PDB entry 8CF6 | X-ray diffraction, 1.34 A resolution | chains B and C of the 3 polymer chains in the assembly

== Chain B (and C) ==
Molecule: Rsl-R5
Organism: Ralstonia solanacearum
Notes: chain C of this document is another copy of the same molecule, construct and numbering; everything in this record applies to it too
Amino-acid sequence (90 residues; row label = number of the first residue in the row):
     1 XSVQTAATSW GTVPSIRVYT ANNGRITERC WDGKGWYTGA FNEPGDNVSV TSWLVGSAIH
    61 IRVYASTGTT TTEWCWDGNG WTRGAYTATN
Modified positions: SNM (N,N-dimethyl-L-serine) at position 1; K34 (N-dimethyl-lysine; MLY)
Ligand contacts:
  - methyl alpha-L-fucopyranoside (MFU), molecule 1: W10, R17, Y19, E28, C30, Y37, G39, A40, F41, I59, I61, W76, W81
  - methyl alpha-L-fucopyranoside (MFU), molecule 2: P14, I16, W31, W36
  - methyl alpha-L-fucopyranoside (MFU), molecule 3: W53, R62, Y64, E73, C75, G84, A85, Y86
  - QQ7 (cucurbit[7]uril): D32, K34, G35, Y37

== Interface between chain B and chain C ==
Contacting residue pairs (41):
  SNM_1(B) with D46(C); G68(C)
  S2(B) with D46(C), hydrogen bond; S66(C); T67(C); G68(C), hydrogen bond (side chain-backbone)
  V3(B) with N47(C); S66(C); G68(C), hydrogen bond (backbone-backbone); T69(C); T71(C)
  Q4(B) with N47(C)
  T5(B) with N47(C), hydrogen bond (backbone-side chain); S49(C), hydrogen bond; Y64(C); S66(C); T71(C)
  A6(B) with S49(C)
  A7(B) with S49(C); V50(C); Y64(C), hydrophobic
  T8(B) with T51(C)
  S9(B) with T51(C), hydrogen bond; S52(C); W53(C)
  G11(B) with W53(C)
  T12(B) with L54(C)
  P14(B) with W53(C), hydrophobic
  I16(B) with Y64(C)
  V18(B) with Y64(C); Y86(C)
  T20(B) with Y86(C)
  N22(B) with T69(C); N90(C), hydrogen bond (side chain-backbone)
  R29(B) with Y86(C); T87(C), hydrogen bond (side chain-backbone); A88(C)
  W36(B) with Y64(C); E73(C); A85(C); Y86(C)
Other interface residues (no listed pair), chain C (22 interface residues in all): V55, R62

== In short ==
18 residues of chain B face 22 of chain C across their interface, with 8 hydrogen bonds. Among the polar pairs
are S2(B)-D46(C), S2(B)-G68(C) and T5(B)-N47(C). Ligands of chain B: 3 copies of methyl alpha-L-fucopyranoside
and compound QQ7.
Chain B and chain C are both Rsl-R5 (Ralstonia solanacearum); the structure, Dimethylated RSL-R5 in complex
with cucurbit[7]uril, F432 cage assembly, was determined by X-ray diffraction (same publication as 8CF7).
